PDB entry 9DCC | electron microscopy, 3.12 A resolution | chains A and F of the 120 polymer chains in the assembly

# Chain A (and F)
Protein: Capsid protein
Source organism: adeno-associated virus 5
Notes: chain F of this document is another copy of the same molecule, construct and numbering; everything in this record applies to it too
UniProtKB: Q9YIJ1 (Q9YIJ1_9VIRU); numbering as in UniProt (aligned over 1-724)
Chain sequence (724 residues; numbered 1 to 724; the number before each row is that of its first residue):
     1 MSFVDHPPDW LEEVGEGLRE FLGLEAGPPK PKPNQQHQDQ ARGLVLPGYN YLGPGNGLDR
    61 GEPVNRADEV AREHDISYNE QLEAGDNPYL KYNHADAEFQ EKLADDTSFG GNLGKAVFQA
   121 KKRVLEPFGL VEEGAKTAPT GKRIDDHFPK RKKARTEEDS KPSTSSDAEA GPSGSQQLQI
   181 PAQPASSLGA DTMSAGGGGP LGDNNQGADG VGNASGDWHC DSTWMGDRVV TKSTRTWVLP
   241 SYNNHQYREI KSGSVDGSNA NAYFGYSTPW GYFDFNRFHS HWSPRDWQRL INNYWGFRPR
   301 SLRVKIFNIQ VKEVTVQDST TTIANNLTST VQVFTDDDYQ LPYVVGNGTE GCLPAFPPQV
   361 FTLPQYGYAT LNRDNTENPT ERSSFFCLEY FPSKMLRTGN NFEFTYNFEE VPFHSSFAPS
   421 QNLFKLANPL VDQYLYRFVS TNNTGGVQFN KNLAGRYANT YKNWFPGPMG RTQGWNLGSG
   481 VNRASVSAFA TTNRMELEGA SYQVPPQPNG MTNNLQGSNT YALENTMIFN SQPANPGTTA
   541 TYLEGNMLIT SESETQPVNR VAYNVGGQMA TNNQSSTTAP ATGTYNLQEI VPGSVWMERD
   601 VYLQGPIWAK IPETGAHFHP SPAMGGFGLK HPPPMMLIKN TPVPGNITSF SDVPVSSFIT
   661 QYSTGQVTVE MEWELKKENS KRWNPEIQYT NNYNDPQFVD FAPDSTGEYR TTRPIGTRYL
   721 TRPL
Unresolved in the structure: 1-206
From the paper describing this entry:
  - binding site for the 2-nt DNA strand: H619, P620, S621, P622

# Interface between chain A and chain F
Residue-residue contacts - 63 pairs, chain A then chain F:
  D221(A) with K681(F), salt bridge
  S283(A) with W683(F), hydrogen bond (side chain-backbone)
  P284(A) with W683(F); P685(F)
  R285(A) with E678(F), salt bridge; R682(F); W683(F), hydrogen bond (backbone-backbone); N684(F); E686(F), salt bridge; L720(F)
  Q288(A) with P685(F); E686(F), hydrogen bond (side chain-backbone); Q688(F)
  N292(A) with Q688(F)
  N293(A) with N293(F), hydrogen bond
  A355(A) with W683(F)
  P357(A) with W683(F)
  E678(A) with R285(F), salt bridge
  K681(A) with D221(F), salt bridge
  R682(A) with R285(F); N691(F)
  W683(A) with S283(F), hydrogen bond (backbone-side chain); P284(F); R285(F), hydrogen bond (backbone-backbone); A355(F); P357(F); F701(F); Y709(F), hydrogen bond
  N684(A) with R285(F); D700(F); F701(F)
  P685(A) with P284(F); Q288(F); Y689(F), hydrophobic; N691(F), hydrogen bond (backbone-side chain); F701(F)
  E686(A) with R285(F), salt bridge; Q288(F), hydrogen bond (backbone-side chain); T690(F); N691(F), hydrogen bond (backbone-backbone)
  I687(A) with T690(F); N691(F)
  Q688(A) with Q288(F); N292(F); Q688(F); Y689(F); T690(F), hydrogen bond (backbone-side chain)
  Y689(A) with P685(F), hydrophobic; Q688(F)
  T690(A) with E686(F); I687(F); Q688(F), hydrogen bond (side chain-backbone); T690(F)
  N691(A) with R682(F); P685(F), hydrogen bond (side chain-backbone); E686(F), hydrogen bond (backbone-backbone); I687(F)
  D700(A) with N684(F)
  F701(A) with W683(F); N684(F); P685(F)
  Y709(A) with W683(F), hydrogen bond
  L720(A) with R285(F)
Also at the interface, not in a pair above, chain A (30 interface residues in all): C220, R289, F356, K677, V699
Also at the interface, not in a pair above, chain F (30 interface residues in all): C220, R289, F356, K677, V699

# Summary
Chain A and chain F each contribute 30 residues to their interface, with 15 hydrogen bonds and 6 salt bridges.
Among the polar pairs are D221(A)-K681(F), R285(A)-E678(F) and R285(A)-E686(F). The paper reports a binding
site for the 2-nt DNA strand at H619(A), P620(A) and S621(A) among others.
Both chains are Capsid protein (adeno-associated virus 5). Entry 9DCC (The Structure of AAV5 at 55 Degrees
Celsius) was determined by electron microscopy, deposited together with 9DCB and 9DC7.
